PDB entry 3PUW | X-ray diffraction, 2.30 A resolution | chains G and A of the 5 polymer chains in the assembly

[Chain G]
Name: Maltose transport system permease protein malG
Organism: Escherichia coli
UniProtKB: P68183 (MALG_ECOLI); residue numbers follow UniProt; this construct covers 1-296
Sequence (296 residues; row label = number of the first residue in the row):
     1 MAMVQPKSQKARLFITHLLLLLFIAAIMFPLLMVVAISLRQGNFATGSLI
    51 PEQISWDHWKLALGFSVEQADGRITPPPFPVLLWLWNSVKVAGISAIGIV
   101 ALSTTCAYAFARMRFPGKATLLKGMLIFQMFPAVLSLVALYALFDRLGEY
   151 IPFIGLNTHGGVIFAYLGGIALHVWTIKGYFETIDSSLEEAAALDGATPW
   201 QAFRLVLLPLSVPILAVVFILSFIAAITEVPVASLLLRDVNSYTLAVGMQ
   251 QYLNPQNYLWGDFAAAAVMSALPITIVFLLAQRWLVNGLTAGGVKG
Disordered / not traced: 1-8

[Chain A]
Name: Maltose/maltodextrin import ATP-binding protein MalK
Organism: Escherichia coli
Notes: EC 3.6.3.19
UniProtKB: P68187 (MALK_ECOLI); residues 1-371 here = UniProt positions 1-371
Sequence (381 residues; numbered 1 to 381; the number before each row is that of its first residue):
     1 MASVQLQNVTKAWGEVVVSKDINLDIHEGEFVVFVGPSGCGKSTLLRMIA
    51 GLETITSGDLFIGEKRMNDTPPAERGVGMVFQSYALYPHLSVAENMSFGL
   101 KLAGAKKEVINQRVNQVAEVLQLAHLLDRKPKALSGGQRQRVAIGRTLVA
   151 EPSVFLLDEPLSNLDAALRVQMRIEISRLHKRLGRTMIYVTHDQVEAMTL
   201 ADKIVVLDAGRVAQVGKPLELYHYPADRFVAGFIGSPKMNFLPVKVTATA
   251 IDQVQVELPMPNRQQVWLPVESRDVQVGANMSLGIRPEHLLPSDIADVIL
   301 EGEVQVVEQLGNETQIHIQIPSIRQNLVYRQNDVVLVEEGATFAIGLPPE
   351 RCHLFREDGTACRRLHKEPGVASASHHHHHH
Disordered / not traced: 1, 373-381
Differences from the reference sequence: expression tag (372-381)
Swiss-Prot annotation at these positions:
  - binding site (ATP): G36 to S43
Metal / ion sites: Mg2+: S43, Q82 (together with ADP)
Residues lining bound ligands:
  - ADP (adenosine-5'-diphosphate), molecule 1: W13, V18, P37, S38, G39, C40, G41, K42, S43, T44, Q82
  - ADP, molecule 2: L126, R129, K132, A133, L134, S135, Q138
  - tetrafluoroaluminate (ALF), molecule 1: P37, S38, G39, K42, S43, Q82, E159, H192
  - tetrafluoroaluminate (ALF), molecule 2: S135, G136, G137, Q138, N163
Reported in the primary citation:
  - Mg2+ coordination: S43, Q82
  - catalytic residues: E159
  - binding site for tetrafluoroaluminate: E159

[How chain G and chain A interact]
Residue-residue contacts (46; chain G residue first):
  S187(G) with A85(A)
  L188(G) with A85(A); L86(A); Y87(A); P88(A)
  E190(G) with R47(A), salt bridge; L52(A)
  A191(G) with F81(A), hydrophobic; A85(A); Y87(A), hydrogen bond (backbone-side chain); R146(A)
  A192(G) with Y87(A), hydrogen bond (backbone-side chain)
  A193(G) with A73(A)
  L194(G) with A50(A); P72(A), hydrophobic; V77(A)
  D195(G) with Y87(A), hydrogen bond; F98(A); G99(A); L102(A); R146(A)
  A197(G) with L102(A)
  Q201(G) with L102(A)
  L205(G) with H89(A), hydrogen bond (backbone-side chain); F98(A), hydrophobic; L102(A), hydrophobic
  V206(G) with H89(A); F98(A), hydrophobic
  P209(G) with H89(A)
  L210(G) with P88(A), hydrophobic; H89(A)
  G288(G) with K132(A), hydrogen bond (backbone-side chain)
  L289(G) with P88(A)
  T290(G) with P88(A)
  A291(G) with P88(A); K132(A)
  G292(G) with L86(A); P131(A); R139(A)
  G293(G) with S83(A); A85(A), hydrogen bond (backbone-backbone); L86(A), hydrogen bond (backbone-backbone)
  V294(G) with S83(A)
  K295(G) with S83(A), hydrogen bond (backbone-backbone); Y84(A), hydrogen bond; N163(A), hydrogen bond
Interface residues without a listed pair, chain G (23 interface residues in all): G196
Interface residues without a listed pair, chain A (23 interface residues in all): M79

[Overview]
The chain G/chain A interface involves 23 residues from each chain; the contacts include 10 hydrogen bonds and
1 salt bridge. Among the polar pairs are E190(G)-R47(A), A191(G)-Y87(A) and A192(G)-Y87(A). Ligands of chain
A: ADP and tetrafluoroaluminate. From the paper: the catalytic residue E159(A); a binding site for
tetrafluoroaluminate at E159(A).
Chain G is Maltose transport system permease protein malG and chain A is Maltose/maltodextrin import
ATP-binding protein MalK, both from Escherichia coli; the structure, Crystal Structure of an outward-facing
MBP-Maltose transporter complex bound to ADP-AlF4, was determined by X-ray diffraction together with 3PUV,
3PUX and 3RLF from the same study.
